Entry 6E9E (electron microscopy, 3.40 A resolution); this record covers chains B and A.

Chain B:
Molecule: crRNA
Sequence (51 nucleotides; row label = number of the first residue in the row):
     1 CACCCGUGCA AAAAUGCAGG GGUCUAAAAC GACCUGAAUA UUUCAGAUCA A
Bound ions: Mg2+ near U23 (its only coordinating residue here)

Chain A:
Name: EsCas13d
Organism: [Eubacterium] siraeum DSM 15702
UniProtKB: B0MS50 (B0MS50_9FIRM); numbering as in UniProt (aligned over 1-954)
Amino-acid sequence (954 residues; row label = number of the first residue in the row):
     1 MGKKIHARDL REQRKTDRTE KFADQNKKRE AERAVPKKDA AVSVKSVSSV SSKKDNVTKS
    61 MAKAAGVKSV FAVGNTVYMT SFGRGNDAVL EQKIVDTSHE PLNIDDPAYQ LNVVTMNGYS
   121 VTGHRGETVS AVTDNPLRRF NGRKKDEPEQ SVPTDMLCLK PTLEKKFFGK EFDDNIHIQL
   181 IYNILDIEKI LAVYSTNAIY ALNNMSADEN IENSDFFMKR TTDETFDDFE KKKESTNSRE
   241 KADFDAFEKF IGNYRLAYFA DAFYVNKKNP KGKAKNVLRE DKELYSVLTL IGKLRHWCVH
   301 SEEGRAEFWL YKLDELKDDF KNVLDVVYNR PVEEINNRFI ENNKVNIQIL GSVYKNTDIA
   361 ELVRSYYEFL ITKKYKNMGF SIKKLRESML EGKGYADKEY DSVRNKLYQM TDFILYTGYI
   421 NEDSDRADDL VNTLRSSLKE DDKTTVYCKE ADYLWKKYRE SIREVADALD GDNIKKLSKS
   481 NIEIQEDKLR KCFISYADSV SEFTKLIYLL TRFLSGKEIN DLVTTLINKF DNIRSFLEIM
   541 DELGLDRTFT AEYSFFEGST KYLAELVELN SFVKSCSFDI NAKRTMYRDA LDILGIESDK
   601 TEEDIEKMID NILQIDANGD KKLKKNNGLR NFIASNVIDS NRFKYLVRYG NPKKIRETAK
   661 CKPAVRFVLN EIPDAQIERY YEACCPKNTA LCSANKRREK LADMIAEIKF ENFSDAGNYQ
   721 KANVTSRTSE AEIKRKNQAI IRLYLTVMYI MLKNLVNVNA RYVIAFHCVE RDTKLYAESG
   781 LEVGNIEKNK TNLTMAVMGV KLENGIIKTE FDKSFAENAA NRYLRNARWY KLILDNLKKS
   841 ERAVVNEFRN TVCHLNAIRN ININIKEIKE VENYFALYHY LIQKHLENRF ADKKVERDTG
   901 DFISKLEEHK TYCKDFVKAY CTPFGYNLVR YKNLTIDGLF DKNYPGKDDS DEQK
Unresolved in the structure: 1-57, 145-147, 206-214, 268-272, 616-623, 687-691, 951-954
What the authors report for this chain:
  - catalytic residues: Arg295, His300, Arg849, His854 (citing earlier work)
  - conformationally variable residues: Arg849, His854
  - binding site for crRNA (chain B): Lys68, Gly85, Arg139, Lys376, Lys443, Tyr447, Tyr680
  - mutagenesis - N86A/T524A/N641A, K376A/K443A/Y447A, R386A/R679A/Y680A: abolished catalytic activity on ssRNA target
  - mutagenesis - R386A/R679A/Y680A: decreased catalytic activity
  - mutagenesis - K376A/K443A/Y447A: decreased catalytic activity on ssRNA target

Chain B / chain A interface:
Pairs across the interface - 146 pairs, chain B then chain A:
  C1(B) - Gly946(A)  hydrogen bond to the sugar
  C1(B) - Lys947(A)  sugar contact
  A2(B) - Val929(A)  base contact
  A2(B) - Lys932(A)  hydrogen bond to the sugar
  A2(B) - Leu939(A)  sugar contact
  C4(B) - Phe140(A)  sugar contact
  C4(B) - Met156(A)  sugar contact
  C5(B) - Arg139(A)  sugar contact
  C5(B) - Phe140(A)  hydrogen bond to the phosphate
  G6(B) - Arg138(A)  hydrogen bond to the phosphate
  G6(B) - Phe140(A)  phosphate contact
  G6(B) - Asn141(A)  hydrogen bond to the phosphate
  G6(B) - Gly142(A)  hydrogen bond to the phosphate
  U7(B) - Asn117(A)  sugar contact
  U7(B) - Arg138(A)  salt bridge to the phosphate
  U7(B) - Gly142(A)  phosphate contact
  U7(B) - Arg143(A)  salt bridge to the phosphate
  G8(B) - Arg143(A)  salt bridge to the phosphate
  G19(B) - Val132(A)  sugar contact
  G19(B) - Asp134(A)  base contact
  G20(B) - Ser60(A)  hydrogen bond to the phosphate
  G20(B) - Met61(A)  hydrogen bond to the phosphate
  G20(B) - Ala62(A)  phosphate contact
  G20(B) - Val132(A)  sugar contact
  G20(B) - Asp134(A)  sugar contact
  G21(B) - Ser60(A)  hydrogen bond to the phosphate
  G21(B) - Ala62(A)  phosphate contact
  G21(B) - Lys63(A)  salt bridge to the phosphate
  G22(B) - Lys63(A)  salt bridge to the phosphate
  G22(B) - Lys68(A)  hydrogen bond to the base
  G22(B) - Ser69(A)  base contact
  G22(B) - Gln179(A)  sugar contact
  G22(B) - Asn532(A)  hydrogen bond to the base
  G22(B) - Ser535(A)  base contact
  G22(B) - Phe536(A)  base contact
  U23(B) - Arg139(A)  hydrogen bond to the base
  U23(B) - Asp155(A)  phosphate contact
  U23(B) - Asn175(A)  base contact
  U23(B) - Ile178(A)  sugar contact
  U23(B) - Gln179(A)  sugar contact
  C24(B) - Asp155(A)  phosphate contact
  C24(B) - Met156(A)  hydrogen bond to the phosphate
  C24(B) - Tyr823(A)  hydrogen bond to the sugar
  C24(B) - Val929(A)  sugar contact
  U25(B) - Arg761(A)  hydrogen bond to the sugar
  U25(B) - Val929(A)  sugar contact
  U25(B) - Arg930(A)  phosphate contact
  U25(B) - Asn933(A)  hydrogen bond to the base
  A26(B) - Arg761(A)  salt bridge to the phosphate
  A26(B) - Arg930(A)  salt bridge to the phosphate
  A26(B) - Leu934(A)  phosphate contact
  A26(B) - Phe940(A)  base contact
  A26(B) - Asp941(A)  hydrogen bond to the base
  A26(B) - Lys942(A)  base contact
  A27(B) - Lys189(A)  salt bridge to the phosphate
  A27(B) - Lys942(A)  base contact
  A28(B) - Lys63(A)  hydrogen bond to the base
  A28(B) - Lys68(A)  base contact
  A28(B) - Asn86(A)  base contact
  A28(B) - Asn532(A)  hydrogen bond to the base
  A29(B) - Lys59(A)  phosphate contact
  A29(B) - Lys63(A)  sugar contact
  A29(B) - Phe82(A)  sugar contact
  A29(B) - Gly85(A)  base contact
  A29(B) - Arg435(A)  hydrogen bond to the base
  C30(B) - Gly379(A)  hydrogen bond to the sugar
  C30(B) - Leu434(A)  sugar contact
  C30(B) - Lys443(A)  salt bridge to the phosphate
  G31(B) - Lys376(A)  sugar contact
  G31(B) - Gly379(A)  sugar contact
  G31(B) - Phe380(A)  sugar contact
  G31(B) - Ser381(A)  phosphate contact
  G31(B) - Lys443(A)  salt bridge to the phosphate
  G31(B) - Tyr447(A)  hydrogen bond to the phosphate
  G31(B) - Asn528(A)  hydrogen bond to the base
  A32(B) - Lys376(A)  sugar contact
  A32(B) - Ser381(A)  hydrogen bond to the phosphate
  A32(B) - Lys383(A)  salt bridge to the phosphate
  A32(B) - Lys384(A)  salt bridge to the phosphate
  A32(B) - Thr524(A)  base contact
  A32(B) - Asn528(A)  base contact
  C33(B) - Lys376(A)  salt bridge to the phosphate
  C33(B) - Lys383(A)  salt bridge to the phosphate
  C33(B) - Asn520(A)  phosphate contact
  C33(B) - Thr524(A)  sugar contact
  C34(B) - Lys517(A)  phosphate contact
  C34(B) - Asn520(A)  hydrogen bond to the phosphate
  U35(B) - Lys517(A)  phosphate contact
  U35(B) - Lys753(A)  salt bridge to the phosphate
  U35(B) - Asn943(A)  base contact
  U35(B) - Tyr944(A)  sugar contact
  G36(B) - Lys753(A)  salt bridge to the phosphate
  G36(B) - Asn754(A)  phosphate contact
  A37(B) - Lys517(A)  salt bridge to the phosphate
  A37(B) - Arg642(A)  phosphate contact
  A37(B) - Glu671(A)  base contact
  A37(B) - Pro673(A)  base contact
  A37(B) - Tyr680(A)  hydrogen bond to the sugar
  A37(B) - Thr746(A)  sugar contact
  A37(B) - Tyr749(A)  phosphate contact
  A37(B) - Lys753(A)  salt bridge to the phosphate
  A38(B) - Gln676(A)  hydrogen bond to the base
  A38(B) - Arg679(A)  salt bridge to the phosphate
  A38(B) - Tyr680(A)  phosphate contact
  U39(B) - Lys574(A)  phosphate contact
  A40(B) - Asn405(A)  base contact
  A40(B) - Gln409(A)  sugar contact
  A40(B) - Lys574(A)  phosphate contact
  A40(B) - Ser575(A)  phosphate contact
  U41(B) - Glu334(A)  hydrogen bond to the base
  U41(B) - Asn342(A)  hydrogen bond to the base
  U41(B) - Asn343(A)  hydrogen bond to the sugar
  U41(B) - Lys373(A)  salt bridge to the phosphate
  U41(B) - Ser571(A)  phosphate contact
  U41(B) - Ser575(A)  hydrogen bond to the phosphate
  U42(B) - Asn342(A)  sugar contact
  U42(B) - Asn343(A)  sugar contact
  U42(B) - Asn346(A)  phosphate contact
  U42(B) - Gln409(A)  hydrogen bond to the phosphate
  U43(B) - Asn342(A)  phosphate contact
  U43(B) - Ser402(A)  hydrogen bond to the base
  U43(B) - Lys406(A)  salt bridge to the phosphate
  U43(B) - Lys475(A)  hydrogen bond to the base
  C44(B) - Ser402(A)  sugar contact
  A45(B) - Asn723(A)  hydrogen bond to the sugar
  G46(B) - Gln720(A)  phosphate contact
  G46(B) - Lys721(A)  phosphate contact
  G46(B) - Lys734(A)  salt bridge to the phosphate
  A47(B) - Asn631(A)  hydrogen bond to the phosphate
  A47(B) - Gln720(A)  phosphate contact
  U48(B) - Asn627(A)  phosphate contact
  U48(B) - Arg630(A)  salt bridge to the phosphate
  U48(B) - Asn631(A)  hydrogen bond to the phosphate
  C49(B) - Ile580(A)  base contact
  C49(B) - Asn581(A)  base contact
  C49(B) - Ala582(A)  hydrogen bond to the sugar
  C49(B) - Tyr587(A)  hydrogen bond to the sugar
  C49(B) - Arg630(A)  salt bridge to the phosphate
  C49(B) - Asn631(A)  base contact
  C49(B) - Ala634(A)  base contact
  C49(B) - Asp639(A)  hydrogen bond to the base
  A50(B) - Asn581(A)  hydrogen bond to the phosphate
  A50(B) - Ala582(A)  phosphate contact
  A50(B) - Lys583(A)  base contact
  A50(B) - Arg584(A)  base contact
  A51(B) - Ile615(A)  phosphate contact
Interface residues without a listed pair, chain B (41 interface residues in all): C3
Interface residues without a listed pair, chain A (123 interface residues in all): Pro153, Thr154, Tyr182, Asp186, Phe339, Val345, Tyr366, Leu370, Ile371, Val403, Glu440, Gly471, Ile474, Asp521, Cys576, Leu613, Gly628, Ser635, Asn641, Ile672, Ala722, Val724, Ile750, Ile764, Asn826, Asn927, Asp948

In short:
The interface between chain B and chain A involves 41 residues on one side and 123 on the other, with 41
hydrogen bonds and 24 salt bridges. Among the polar pairs are G22(B)-Lys68(A), G22(B)-Asn532(A) and
U23(B)-Arg139(A). From the paper: catalytic residues Arg295(A), His300(A) and Arg849(A) among others;
N86A/T524A/N641A, K376A/K443A/Y447A and R386A/R679A/Y680A of chain A abolish catalytic activity on ssRNA
target.
Chain B is crRNA and chain A is EsCas13d ([Eubacterium] siraeum DSM 15702); the structure, EsCas13d-crRNA
binary complex, was determined by electron microscopy (same publication as 6E9F).
